2MFE - chains B and C of the 4 polymer chains in the assembly; structure by solution NMR.

Chain B:
Molecule: SL2(RsmZ) RNA
Sequence (22 nucleotides; each row starts with the number of its first residue):
    17 GGGCCAUCAA GGACGAUGGU CC

Chain C:
Name: Carbon storage regulator homolog
Organism: Pseudomonas fluorescens
UniProtKB: Q5MXB2 (Q5MXB2_PSEFL); numbering as in UniProt (aligned over 1-59)
Sequence (70 residues; row label = number of the first residue in the row):
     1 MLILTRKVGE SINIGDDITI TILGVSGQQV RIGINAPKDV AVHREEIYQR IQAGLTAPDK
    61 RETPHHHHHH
Not modelled in the structure: 60-70
Sequence notes: expression tag (60-70)
Reported in the primary citation:
  - binding site for SL2(RsmZ) RNA: Gln29, Arg44, Ile47, Arg50, Ile51, Leu55, Ala57, Pro58

How chain B and chain C interact:
Pairs across the interface - 27 pairs, chain B then chain C:
  C21(B) - Ser26(C)  phosphate contact
  C21(B) - Gly27(C)  phosphate contact
  A22(B) - Gln29(C)  base contact
  U23(B) - Gln29(C)  base contact
  A25(B) - Arg44(C)  sugar contact
  A26(B) - His43(C)  sugar contact
  A26(B) - Arg44(C)  phosphate contact
  A26(B) - Ile47(C)  base contact
  A26(B) - Arg50(C)  base contact
  A26(B) - Ile51(C)  base contact
  A26(B) - Leu55(C)  base contact
  A26(B) - Ala57(C)  sugar contact
  A26(B) - Pro58(C)  base contact
  G27(B) - Val42(C)  base contact
  G27(B) - His43(C)  base contact
  G27(B) - Arg44(C)  base contact
  G28(B) - Ala36(C)  base contact
  G28(B) - Pro37(C)  base contact
  G28(B) - Lys38(C)  sugar contact
  G28(B) - Val40(C)  base contact
  G28(B) - Ala41(C)  base contact
  G28(B) - Val42(C)  base contact
  G28(B) - His43(C)  base contact
  C30(B) - Leu23(C)  base contact
  G31(B) - Leu23(C)  phosphate contact
  G31(B) - Arg31(C)  phosphate contact
  A32(B) - Arg31(C)  phosphate contact
Interface residues without a listed pair, chain C (21 interface residues in all): Gln28, Thr56
Interface features reported in the paper:
  - specific contacts: Ile47(C)-A26(B) (hydrophobic contact), Arg50(C)-A26(B), Ile51(C)-A26(B) (hydrophobic contact), Leu55(C)-A26(B) (hydrophobic contact), Ala57(C)-A26(B) (hydrophobic contact), Pro58(C)-A26(B) (hydrophobic contact)
  - interface residues, chain C: Gln29(C), Arg44(C)

Overview:
10 residues of chain B face 21 of chain C across their interface. The authors report hydrophobic contacts
between Ile47(C) and A26(B), Ile51(C) and A26(B) and Leu55(C) and A26(B) among others; a contact between
Arg50(C) and A26(B). The paper reports a binding site for SL2(RsmZ) RNA at Gln29(C), Arg44(C) and Ile47(C)
among others; interface residues Gln29(C) and Arg44(C).
Chain B is SL2(RsmZ) RNA and chain C is Carbon storage regulator homolog (Pseudomonas fluorescens); the
structure, Csr/Rsm protein-RNA recognition - A molecular affinity ruler: RsmZ(SL2)/RsmE(dimer) 2:1 complex,
was determined by solution NMR (same publication as 2MFC, 2MFF, 2MFG and 2MFH).
